1NL6 - chain A; structure by X-ray diffraction, 2.80 A resolution.

[Chain A]
Protein: Cathepsin K
Source organism: Homo sapiens
Notes: EC 3.4.22.38
UniProtKB: P43235 (CATK_HUMAN); residues 1-215 here correspond to UniProt positions 115-329 (UniProt number = residue number + 114)
Chain sequence (215 residues; numbered 1 to 215; the number before each row is that of its first residue):
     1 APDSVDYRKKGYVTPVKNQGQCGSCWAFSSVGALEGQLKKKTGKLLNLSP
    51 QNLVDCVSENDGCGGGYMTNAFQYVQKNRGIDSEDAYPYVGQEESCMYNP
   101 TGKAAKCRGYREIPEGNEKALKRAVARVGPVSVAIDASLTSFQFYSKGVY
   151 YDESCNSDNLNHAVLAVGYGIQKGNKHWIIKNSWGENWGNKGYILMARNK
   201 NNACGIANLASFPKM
Disulfides: C22-C63, C56-C96, C155-C204
Covalently attached groups: compound 750 linked to C25
Residues lining bound ligands: 750 (5-(2-morpholin-4-ylethoxy)benzofuran-2-carboxylic acid ((S)-3-methyl-1-{(S)-3-oxo-1-[2-(3-pyridin-2-ylphenyl)acetyl]azepan-4-ylcarbamoyl}butyl)amide): Q19, G20, C22, G23, S24, W26, S58, E59, N60, D61, G64, G65, G66, Y67, M68, A134, L160, N161, H162, A163, W184, W188, L209
Curated features (UniProtKB/Swiss-Prot):
  - active site: C25, H162, N182
What the authors report for this chain:
  - binding site for 750: C25, W184

[In short]
Covalently linked compound 750: at C25. Curated annotation (UniProt) lists 3 active-site residues. The paper
reports a binding site for 750 at C25 and W184.
Chain A is Cathepsin K (Homo sapiens); the structure, Crystal Structure Of The Cysteine Protease Human
Cathepsin K In Complex With A Covalent Azepanone Inhibitor, was determined by X-ray diffraction, deposited
together with 1NLJ.
